PDB entry 7JQQ | electron microscopy, 4.10 A resolution (low resolution: residue-level contacts below are approximate; hydrogen-bond / salt-bridge calls are withheld) | chains B and G of the 12 polymer chains in the assembly

Chain B:
Molecule: DNA packaging protein
Source organism: Bacillus phage phi29
Notes: EC 3.6.4.-
UniProtKB: P11014 (PKG16_BPPH2); residues 1-332 here = UniProt positions 1-332
Sequence (332 residues; each row starts with the number of its first residue):
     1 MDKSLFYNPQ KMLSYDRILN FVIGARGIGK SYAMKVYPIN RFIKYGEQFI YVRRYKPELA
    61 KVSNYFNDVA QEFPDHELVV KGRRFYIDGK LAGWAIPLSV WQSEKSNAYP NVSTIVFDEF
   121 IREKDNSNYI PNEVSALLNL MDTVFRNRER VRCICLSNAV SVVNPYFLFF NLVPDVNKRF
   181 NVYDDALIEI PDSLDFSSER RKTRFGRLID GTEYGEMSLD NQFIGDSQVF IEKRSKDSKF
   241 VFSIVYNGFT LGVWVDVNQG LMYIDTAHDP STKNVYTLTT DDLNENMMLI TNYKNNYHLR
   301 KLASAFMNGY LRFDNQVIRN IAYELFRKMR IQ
Disordered / not traced: 1-3, 331-332
Metal / ion sites: Mg2+: Ser31, Asp118 (together with ATP-gamma-S)
Small-molecule neighbours: ATP-gamma-S (AGS; phosphothiophosphoric acid-adenylate ester): Phe6, Gly24, Ala25, Arg26, Gly27, Ile28, Gly29, Lys30, Ser31, Tyr32, Ala33, Val36, Glu72, Asp118, Leu156, Asn158
Curated features (UniProtKB/Swiss-Prot):
  - binding site (ATP): Gly24 to Ser31
  - mutagenesis: Asp118 (D118E: Complete loss of DNA packaging activity), Glu119 (E119D: Complete loss of DNA packaging activity), Arg122 (R122A: Complete loss of DNA packaging. No effect on ATPase activity), Lys124 (K124A: 2.5 fold reduced DNA packaging. No effect on ATPase activity), Arg146 (R146A/K: Complete loss of DNA packaging), Arg327 (R327Q: Decreased packaging), Lys328 (K328N: Complete loss of packaging), Arg330 (R330Q: Decreased packaging)
Reported in the primary citation:
  - binding site for the 60-nt DNA strand: Lys56
  - binding site for ATP-gamma-S: Lys105, Arg146
  - catalytic residues: Lys105, Asn158, Gln222 (proposed by the authors, not directly observed)

Chain G:
Molecule: 60-nt DNA strand
Source organism: Bacillus virus phi29
Sequence (60 nucleotides; numbered 1 to 60; the number before each row is that of its first residue):
     1 TGACTGACTG ACTGACTGAC TGACTGACTG ACTGACTGAC TGACTGACTG ACTGACTGAC

Chain B / chain G interface:
Pairs across the interface (6; chain B residue first):
  Leu59(B) - DA11(G)
  Asn126(B) - DA19(G)
  Asn126(B) - DC20(G)
  Ser127(B) - DA19(G)
  Ser127(B) - DC20(G)
  Asn128(B) - DA19(G)
Other interface residues (no listed pair), chain B (5 interface residues in all): Arg83
Other interface residues (no listed pair), chain G (5 interface residues in all): DG10, DG18

Summary:
Chain B and chain G each contribute 5 residues to their interface. Chain B binds ATP-gamma-S. The Mg2+ site is
built by Ser31(B) and Asp118(B). UniProt lists 8 ATP-binding residues and 8 mutagenesis sites on chain B. The
paper reports catalytic residues Lys105(B), Asn158(B) and Gln222(B); a binding site for ATP-gamma-S at
Lys105(B) and Arg146(B).
Chain B is DNA packaging protein (Bacillus phage phi29) and chain G is a 60-nt DNA strand (Bacillus virus
phi29); the structure, The bacteriophage Phi-29 viral genome packaging motor assembly, was determined by
electron microscopy.
